PDB entry 8ERX | X-ray diffraction, 2.07 A resolution | chains A and C of the 3 polymer chains in the assembly

[Chain A]
Name: HLA-A*02:01
Source organism: Homo sapiens
Notes: engineered mutation(s): G62Q, K66N, H70Q, H74D, V95I, R97I, H114R, Y116D, V152E
Amino-acid sequence (274 residues; numbered 1 to 274; the number before each row is that of its first residue):
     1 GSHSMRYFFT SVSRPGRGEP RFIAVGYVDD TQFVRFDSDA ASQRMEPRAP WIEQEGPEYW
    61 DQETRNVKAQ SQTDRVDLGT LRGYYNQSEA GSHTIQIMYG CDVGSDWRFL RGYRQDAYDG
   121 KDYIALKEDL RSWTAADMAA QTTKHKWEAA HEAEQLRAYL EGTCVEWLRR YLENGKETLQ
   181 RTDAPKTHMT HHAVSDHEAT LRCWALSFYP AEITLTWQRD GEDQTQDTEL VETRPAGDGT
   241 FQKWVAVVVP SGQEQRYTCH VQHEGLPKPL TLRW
Cystine bridges: Cys-101/Cys-164, Cys-203/Cys-259

[Chain C]
Name: HIV-1 RT
Amino-acid sequence (9 residues; each row starts with the number of its first residue):
     1 AIFQSSMTK

[Interface between chain A and chain C]
Residue-residue contacts (33; chain A residue first):
  Tyr-7(A) / Ala-1(C)  hydrogen bond (side chain-backbone)
  Tyr-7(A) / Ile-2(C)  hydrophobic
  Gln-62(A) / Ala-1(C)
  Glu-63(A) / Ala-1(C)
  Glu-63(A) / Ile-2(C)  hydrogen bond (side chain-backbone)
  Asn-66(A) / Ile-2(C)
  Asn-66(A) / Gln-4(C)
  Val-67(A) / Ile-2(C)
  Gln-70(A) / Ser-6(C)  hydrogen bond
  Asp-77(A) / Thr-8(C)
  Asp-77(A) / Lys-9(C)  salt bridge
  Leu-81(A) / Lys-9(C)
  Tyr-84(A) / Lys-9(C)  hydrogen bond (side chain-backbone)
  Tyr-99(A) / Ile-2(C)
  Tyr-99(A) / Phe-3(C)  hydrogen bond (side chain-backbone)
  Arg-114(A) / Ser-6(C)  hydrogen bond
  Asp-116(A) / Lys-9(C)  salt bridge
  Tyr-123(A) / Lys-9(C)
  Thr-143(A) / Lys-9(C)  hydrogen bond (side chain-backbone)
  Lys-146(A) / Thr-8(C)
  Lys-146(A) / Lys-9(C)  hydrogen bond (side chain-backbone)
  Trp-147(A) / Met-7(C)  hydrogen bond (side chain-backbone)
  Trp-147(A) / Thr-8(C)  hydrogen bond (side chain-backbone)
  Trp-147(A) / Lys-9(C)
  Ala-150(A) / Met-7(C)  hydrophobic
  Gln-155(A) / Phe-3(C)
  Gln-155(A) / Ser-5(C)
  Leu-156(A) / Phe-3(C)  hydrophobic
  Tyr-159(A) / Ala-1(C)  hydrogen bond (side chain-backbone)
  Tyr-159(A) / Ile-2(C)
  Tyr-159(A) / Phe-3(C)
  Trp-167(A) / Ala-1(C)
  Tyr-171(A) / Ala-1(C)  hydrogen bond (side chain-backbone)
Also at the interface, not in a pair above, chain A (32 interface residues in all): Met-5, Phe-9, Met-45, Tyr-59, Thr-73, Val-76, Thr-80, Ile-97, Glu-152, Ala-153
From the paper, about this interface:
  - pairs named by the authors: Gln-70(A)/Ser-6(C) (hydrogen bond), Tyr-84(A)/Lys-9(C) (hydrogen bond), Arg-114(A)/Ser-6(C) (hydrogen bond), Asp-116(A)/Lys-9(C) (salt bridge), Thr-143(A)/Lys-9(C) (hydrogen bond), Lys-146(A)/Lys-9(C) (hydrogen bond), Trp-147(A)/Lys-9(C)
  - interface residues, chain A: Trp-147(A)
  - interface residues, chain C: Ile-2(C)

[In short]
32 residues of chain A and 9 residues of chain C are in contact, with 12 hydrogen bonds and 2 salt bridges.
Among the polar pairs are Asp-77(A)/Lys-9(C), Asp-116(A)/Lys-9(C) and Tyr-7(A)/Ala-1(C). The authors report
hydrogen bonds between Gln-70(A) and Ser-6(C), Tyr-84(A) and Lys-9(C) and Arg-114(A) and Ser-6(C) among
others; a salt bridge between Asp-116(A) and Lys-9(C); a contact between Trp-147(A) and Lys-9(C). The paper
reports interface residues Trp-147(A) and Ile-2(C).
Chain A is HLA-A*02:01 (Homo sapiens) and chain C is HIV-1 RT; the structure, Structure of chimeric
HLA-A*11:01-A*02:01 bound to HIV-1 RT peptide, was determined by X-ray diffraction (same publication as 8ESH).
